Entry 4A3K (X-ray diffraction, 3.50 A resolution); this record covers chains B and C of the 15 polymer chains in the assembly.

[Chain B]
Name: DNA-directed RNA polymerase II subunit RPB2
Organism: Saccharomyces cerevisiae
Notes: EC 2.7.7.6
UniProtKB: P08518 (RPB2_YEAST); residues 1-1224 here = UniProt positions 1-1224
Sequence (1224 residues; each row starts with the number of its first residue):
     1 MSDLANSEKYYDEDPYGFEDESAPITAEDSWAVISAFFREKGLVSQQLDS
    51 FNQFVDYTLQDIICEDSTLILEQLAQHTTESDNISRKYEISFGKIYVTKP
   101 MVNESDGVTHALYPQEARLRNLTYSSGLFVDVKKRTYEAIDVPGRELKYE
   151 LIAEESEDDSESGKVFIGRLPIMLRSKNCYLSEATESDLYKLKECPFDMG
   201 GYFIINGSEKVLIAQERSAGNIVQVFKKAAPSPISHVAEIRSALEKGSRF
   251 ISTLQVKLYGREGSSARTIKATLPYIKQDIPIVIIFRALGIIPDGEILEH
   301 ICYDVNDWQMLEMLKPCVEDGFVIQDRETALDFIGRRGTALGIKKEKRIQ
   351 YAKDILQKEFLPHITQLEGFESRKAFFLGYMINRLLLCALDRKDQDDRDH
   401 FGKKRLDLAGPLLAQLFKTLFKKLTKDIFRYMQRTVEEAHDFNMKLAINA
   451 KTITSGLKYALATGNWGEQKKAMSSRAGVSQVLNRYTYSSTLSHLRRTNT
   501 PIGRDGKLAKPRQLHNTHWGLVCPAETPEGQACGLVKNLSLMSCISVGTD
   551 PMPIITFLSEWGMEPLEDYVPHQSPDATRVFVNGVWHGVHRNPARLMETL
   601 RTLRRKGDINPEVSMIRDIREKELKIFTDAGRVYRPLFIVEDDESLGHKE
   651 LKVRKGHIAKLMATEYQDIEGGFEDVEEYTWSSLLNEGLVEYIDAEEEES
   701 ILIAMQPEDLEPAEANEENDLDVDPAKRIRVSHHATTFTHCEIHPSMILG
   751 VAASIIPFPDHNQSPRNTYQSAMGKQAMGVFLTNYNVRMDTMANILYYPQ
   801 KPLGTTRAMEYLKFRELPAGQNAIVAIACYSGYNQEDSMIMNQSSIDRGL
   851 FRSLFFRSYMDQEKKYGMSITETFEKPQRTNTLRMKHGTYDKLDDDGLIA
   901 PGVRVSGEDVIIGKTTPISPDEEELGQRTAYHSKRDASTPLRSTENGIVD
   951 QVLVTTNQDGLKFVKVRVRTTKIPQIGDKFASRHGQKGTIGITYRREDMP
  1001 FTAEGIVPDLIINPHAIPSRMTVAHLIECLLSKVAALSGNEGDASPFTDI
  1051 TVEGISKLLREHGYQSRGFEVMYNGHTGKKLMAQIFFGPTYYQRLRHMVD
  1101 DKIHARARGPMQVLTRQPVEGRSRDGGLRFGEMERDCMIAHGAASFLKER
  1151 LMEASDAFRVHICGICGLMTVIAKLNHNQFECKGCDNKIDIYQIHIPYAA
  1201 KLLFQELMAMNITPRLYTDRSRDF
Disordered / not traced: 1-19, 71-89, 135-163, 438-445, 503-508, 669-677, 716-721, 920-932
Ion coordination: Zn2+: Cys1163, Cys1166, Cys1182, Cys1185

[Chain C]
Name: DNA-directed RNA polymerase II subunit RPB3
Organism: Saccharomyces cerevisiae
UniProtKB: P16370 (RPB3_YEAST); numbering as in UniProt (aligned over 1-318)
Sequence (318 residues; row label = number of the first residue in the row):
     1 MSEEGPQVKIREASKDNVDFILSNVDLAMANSLRRVMIAEIPTLAIDSVE
    51 VETNTTVLADEFIAHRLGLIPLQSMDIEQLEYSRDCFCEDHCDKCSVVLT
   101 LQAFGESESTTNVYSKDLVIVSNLMGRNIGHPIIQDKEGNGVLICKLRKG
   151 QELKLTCVAKKGIAKEHAKWGPAAAIEFEYDPWNKLKHTDYWYEQDSAKE
   201 WPQSKNCEYEDPPNEGDPFDYKAQADTFYMNVESVGSIPVDQVVVRGIDT
   251 LQKKVASILLALTQMDQDKVNFASGDNNTASNMLGSNEDVMMTGAEQDPY
   301 SNASQMGNTGSGGYDNAW
Disordered / not traced: 1-2, 269-318
Ion coordination: Zn2+: Cys86, Cys88, Cys92, Cys95
UniProt features mapped onto this chain:
  - binding site (Zn(2+)): Cys86, Cys88, Cys92, Cys95
  - modified residue: Ser2 (N-acetylserine)
  - natural variant: Ala30 (A30D: In mutant RPB3-1)
  - mutagenesis: Lys9 (K9E: Transcript termination readthrough)

[Interface between chain B and chain C]
Pairs across the interface (83):
  Asn786(B) - Val57(C)
  Tyr797(B) - Glu61(C)
  Tyr797(B) - Phe62(C)
  Tyr798(B) - Phe62(C)
  Tyr798(B) - His65(C)
  Tyr798(B) - Arg66(C)  hydrogen bond
  Ser844(B) - Ala168(C)
  Asp847(B) - His65(C)  hydrogen bond (backbone-side chain)
  Asp847(B) - His167(C)
  Asp847(B) - Ala168(C)  hydrogen bond (side chain-backbone)
  Arg848(B) - His65(C)
  Arg848(B) - Leu69(C)
  Arg848(B) - Ala168(C)
  Gly849(B) - His65(C)
  Arg852(B) - His65(C)
  Arg969(B) - Ala59(C)
  Arg969(B) - Asp60(C)  salt bridge
  Arg969(B) - Glu61(C)  salt bridge
  Thr970(B) - Glu61(C)
  Thr971(B) - Glu61(C)  hydrogen bond
  Arg995(B) - Lys165(C)
  Arg996(B) - Arg34(C)
  Arg996(B) - Ile38(C)
  Arg996(B) - Ala173(C)
  Arg996(B) - Ala174(C)  hydrogen bond (side chain-backbone)
  Glu997(B) - Arg34(C)  hydrogen bond (backbone-side chain)
  Glu997(B) - Arg35(C)
  Glu997(B) - Ile38(C)
  Glu997(B) - Ala39(C)
  Asp998(B) - Arg35(C)  salt bridge
  Phe1001(B) - Arg34(C)
  Phe1001(B) - Phe178(C)  hydrophobic
  Ala1003(B) - Glu177(C)
  Ala1003(B) - Phe178(C)  hydrogen bond (backbone-backbone)
  Ala1003(B) - Glu179(C)
  Glu1004(B) - Glu177(C)
  Gly1005(B) - Ala175(C)
  Gly1005(B) - Ile176(C)
  Arg1060(B) - Lys199(C)  hydrogen bond (side chain-backbone)
  Arg1060(B) - Pro202(C)
  Gly1063(B) - Pro202(C)
  Tyr1064(B) - Pro202(C)
  Gln1065(B) - Glu200(C)  hydrogen bond (side chain-backbone)
  Gln1065(B) - Trp201(C)
  Gln1065(B) - Pro202(C)
  Arg1067(B) - Glu194(C)  salt bridge
  Phe1069(B) - Trp192(C)
  Phe1069(B) - Trp201(C)
  Glu1070(B) - Trp201(C)
  Val1071(B) - Tyr191(C)  hydrophobic
  Val1071(B) - Trp201(C)  hydrophobic
  Tyr1073(B) - Phe178(C)
  Tyr1073(B) - Glu179(C)
  Tyr1073(B) - Tyr180(C)  hydrophobic
  Gly1075(B) - Asn31(C)
  Gly1075(B) - Arg34(C)  hydrogen bond (backbone-side chain)
  Gly1075(B) - Arg35(C)  hydrogen bond (backbone-side chain)
  His1076(B) - Asn31(C)  hydrogen bond (backbone-side chain)
  His1076(B) - Arg35(C)
  Thr1077(B) - Leu27(C)
  Thr1077(B) - Asn31(C)
  Gly1078(B) - Leu27(C)
  Gly1078(B) - Asn31(C)
  Gly1078(B) - Phe178(C)
  Gly1078(B) - Tyr180(C)
  Lys1079(B) - Leu27(C)
  Lys1079(B) - Tyr180(C)
  Lys1079(B) - His188(C)
  Lys1080(B) - Tyr180(C)  hydrogen bond (backbone-side chain)
  Lys1080(B) - Asp181(C)  salt bridge
  Lys1080(B) - Asn184(C)  hydrogen bond
  Lys1080(B) - His188(C)
  Leu1081(B) - His188(C)
  Leu1081(B) - Thr189(C)  hydrogen bond (backbone-side chain)
  Met1082(B) - Lys187(C)
  Met1082(B) - His188(C)
  Met1082(B) - Thr189(C)
  Met1082(B) - Asp190(C)  hydrogen bond (backbone-backbone)
  Gln1084(B) - Thr189(C)  hydrogen bond
  Gln1084(B) - Asp190(C)  hydrogen bond (side chain-backbone)
  Gln1084(B) - Tyr191(C)
  Gln1084(B) - Trp192(C)
  Gln1084(B) - Trp201(C)
Other interface residues (no listed pair), chain B (43 interface residues in all): Tyr785, Leu854, Ile948, Met999, Asn1074, Ala1083
Other interface residues (no listed pair), chain C (40 interface residues in all): Ala28, Ala164

[Summary]
Chain B and chain C form an interface of 43 and 40 residues respectively; the contacts include 18 hydrogen
bonds and 5 salt bridges. Polar pairs include Arg969(B)-Asp60(C), Arg969(B)-Glu61(C) and Asp998(B)-Arg35(C).
UniProt lists 4 Zn2+-binding residues and one mutagenesis site on chain C.
Here chain B is DNA-directed RNA polymerase II subunit RPB2 and chain C is DNA-directed RNA polymerase II
subunit RPB3, both from Saccharomyces cerevisiae. Entry 4A3K (RNA Polymerase II initial transcribing complex
with a 7nt DNA-RNA hybrid) was determined by X-ray diffraction (same publication as 4A3B, 4A3C, 4A3D, 4A3E,
4A3F, 4A3G and 4 further entries).
